Entry 4N5Y (X-ray diffraction, 3.16 A resolution); this record covers chains A and H of the 6 polymer chains in the assembly.

== Chain A ==
Name: Hemagglutinin HA1 chain
Source organism: Influenza A virus
Notes: fragment: receptor binding domain, HA1
UniProt: Q6DQ33 (Q6DQ33_9INFA); the construct lacks a stretch of the UniProt sequence, so the offset changes along the chain: 11-55 = UniProt 17-61; 56-83 = UniProt 63-90; 84-96 = UniProt 92-104; 97-125 = UniProt 106-134; 3 more segments
Amino-acid sequence (334 residues; numbered 7 to 333 plus 7 insertion-coded residues; the number before each row is that of its first residue; a row labelled like 125A-125B holds insertion residues (125A, then the next letters in order)):
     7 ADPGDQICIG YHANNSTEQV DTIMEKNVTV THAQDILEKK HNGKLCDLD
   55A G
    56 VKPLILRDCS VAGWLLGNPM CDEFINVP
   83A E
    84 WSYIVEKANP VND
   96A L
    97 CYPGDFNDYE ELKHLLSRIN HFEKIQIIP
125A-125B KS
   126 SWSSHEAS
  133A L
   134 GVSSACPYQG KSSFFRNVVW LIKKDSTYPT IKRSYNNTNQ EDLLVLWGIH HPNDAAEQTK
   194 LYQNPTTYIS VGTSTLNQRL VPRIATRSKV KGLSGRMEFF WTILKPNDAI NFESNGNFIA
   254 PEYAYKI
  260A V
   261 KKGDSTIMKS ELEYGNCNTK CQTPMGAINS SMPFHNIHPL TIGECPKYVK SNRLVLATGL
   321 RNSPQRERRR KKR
Unresolved in the structure: 7, 325-333
Differences from the reference sequence: expression tag (7-10); engineered mutation Asp158 (Asn170 in Q6DQ33), Lys224 (Asn236 in Q6DQ33), Leu226 (Gln238 in Q6DQ33)
Disulfide bonds: Cys52-Cys277, Cys64-Cys76, Cys97-Cys139, Cys281-Cys305
Covalent attachments: N-acetylglucosamine (NAG) linked to Asn33, Asn169
Reported in the primary citation:
  - mutagenesis - N224K/Q226L: decreased binding to avian-type receptors
  - mutagenesis - N224K/Q226L: increased binding to human-type receptors
  - mutagenesis - N158D/N224K/Q226L: increased binding to human-type receptor

== Chain H ==
Name: Hemagglutinin HA2 chain
Source organism: Influenza A virus
Notes: fragment: membrane fusion domain, HA2
UniProt: Q6DQ33 (Q6DQ33_9INFA); residues 1-174 here correspond to UniProt positions 347-520 (UniProt number = residue number + 346)
Amino-acid sequence (181 residues; numbered 1 to 181; the number before each row is that of its first residue):
     1 GLFGAIAGFI EGGWQGMVDG WYGYHHSNEQ GSGYAADKES TQKAIDGVTN KVNSIIDKMN
    61 TQFEAVGREF NNLERRIENL NKKMEDGFLD VWTYNAELLV LMENERTLDF HDSNVKNLYD
   121 KVRLQLRDNA KELGNGCFEF YHKCDNECME SVRNGTYDYP QYSEEARLKR EEISSGRLVP
   181 R
Unresolved in the structure: 178-181
Differences from the reference sequence: expression tag (175-181)
Disulfide bonds: Cys144-Cys148

== Interface between chain A and chain H ==
Residue-residue contacts - 9 pairs, chain A then chain H:
  Ile29(A) - Asn50(H)
  Ile29(A) - Lys51(H)
  Ile29(A) - Ser54(H)  hydrogen bond (backbone-side chain)
  Ile29(A) - Glu103(H)
  Met30(A) - Gly47(H)
  Met30(A) - Asn50(H)  hydrogen bond (backbone-side chain)
  Met30(A) - Lys51(H)
  Glu31(A) - Asn50(H)
  Lys32(A) - Ser54(H)  hydrogen bond
Also at the interface, not in a pair above, chain H (8 interface residues in all): Asp46, Arg106, Phe110

== In short ==
4 residues of chain A and 8 residues of chain H are in contact, with 3 hydrogen bonds. Polar contacts include
Ile29(A)-Ser54(H), Met30(A)-Asn50(H) and Lys32(A)-Ser54(H). Covalently linked N-acetylglucosamine: at Asn33(A)
and Asn169(A). From the paper: N224K/Q226L of chain A reduce binding to avian-type receptors; N224K/Q226L of
chain A increase binding to human-type receptors.
Here chain A is Hemagglutinin HA1 chain and chain H is Hemagglutinin HA2 chain, both from Influenza A virus.
Entry 4N5Y (Crystal structure of H5 hemagglutinin mutant (N158D, N224K and Q226L) from the influenza virus
A/Viet Nam/1203/2004 ...) was determined by X-ray diffraction, deposited together with 4N5Z.
